7OMF - chains A and D of the 4 polymer chains in the assembly; structure by X-ray diffraction, 3.00 A resolution.

== Chain A ==
Name: Splicing factor 3B subunit 3
Source organism: Homo sapiens
UniProtKB: Q15393 (SF3B3_HUMAN); aligned in 2 segments with insertions or deletions, so no single offset holds: 1-760 ~ UniProt 1-442; 768-1199 ~ UniProt 768-1217
Chain sequence (899 residues; row label = number of the first residue in the row; note: 318 numbers in that range are skipped by the numbering (no residue carries them; nothing is unmodelled there); numbers below 1 keep their minus sign (Gly-9 is residue -9)):
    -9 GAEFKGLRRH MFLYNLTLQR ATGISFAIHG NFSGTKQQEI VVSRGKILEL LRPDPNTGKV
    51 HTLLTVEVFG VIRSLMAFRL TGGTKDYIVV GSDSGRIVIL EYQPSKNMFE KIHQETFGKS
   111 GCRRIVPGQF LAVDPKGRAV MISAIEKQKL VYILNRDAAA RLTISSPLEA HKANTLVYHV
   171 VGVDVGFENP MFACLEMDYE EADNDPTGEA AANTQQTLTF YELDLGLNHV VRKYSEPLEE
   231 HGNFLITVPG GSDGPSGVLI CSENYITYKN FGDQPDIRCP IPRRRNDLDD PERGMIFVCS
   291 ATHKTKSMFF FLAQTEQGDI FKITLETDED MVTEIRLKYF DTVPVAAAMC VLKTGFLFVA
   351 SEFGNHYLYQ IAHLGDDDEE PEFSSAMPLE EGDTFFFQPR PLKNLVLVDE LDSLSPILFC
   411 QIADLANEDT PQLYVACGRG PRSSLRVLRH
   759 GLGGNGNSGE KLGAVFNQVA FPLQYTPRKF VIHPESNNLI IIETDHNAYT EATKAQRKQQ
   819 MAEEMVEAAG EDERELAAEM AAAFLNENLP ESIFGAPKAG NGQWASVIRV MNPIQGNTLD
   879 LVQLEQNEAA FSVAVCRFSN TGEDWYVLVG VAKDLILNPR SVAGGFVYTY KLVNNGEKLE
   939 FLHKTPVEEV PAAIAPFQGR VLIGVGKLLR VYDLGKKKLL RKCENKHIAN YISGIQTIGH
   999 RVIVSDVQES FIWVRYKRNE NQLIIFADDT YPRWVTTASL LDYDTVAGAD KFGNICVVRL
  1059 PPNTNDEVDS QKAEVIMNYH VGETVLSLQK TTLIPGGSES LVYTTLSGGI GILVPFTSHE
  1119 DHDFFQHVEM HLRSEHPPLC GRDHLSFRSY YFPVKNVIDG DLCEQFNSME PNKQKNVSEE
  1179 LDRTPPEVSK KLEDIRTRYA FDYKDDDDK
Not modelled in the structure: -9 to -3, 759-772, 1199-1207
Sequence notes: expression tag (-9 to 0, 1200-1207); linker (761-767)
Curated features (UniProtKB/Swiss-Prot):
  - region: Glu105 to Gln119 (Interaction with PHF5A, SF3B1 and SF3B5), Asn145 to Tyr168 (Interaction with PHF5A, SF3B1 and SF3B5), Asp193 to His231 (Interaction with SF3B1 and SF3B5), Arg786 to His804 (Interaction with SF3B1 and SF3B5), Thr1028 to Lys1049 (Interaction with SF3B1)
  - site: Gly284 (Interaction with SF3B5), Glu306 (Interaction with SF3B5), Glu352 (Interaction with SF3B5), Arg429 (Interaction with SF3B5), Asn916 (Interaction with SF3B5), Asn988 (Interaction with SF3B1), Lys1171 (Interaction with SF3B1)
  - modified residue: Ser156 (Phosphoserine)

== Chain D ==
Name: PHD finger-like domain-containing protein 5A
Source organism: Homo sapiens
UniProtKB: Q7RTV0 (PHF5A_HUMAN); residues 1-98 here = UniProt positions 1-98
Chain sequence (108 residues; each row starts with the number of its first residue; numbers below 1 keep their minus sign (Gly-9 is residue -9)):
    -9 GPLGSPGSRA MAKHHPDLIF CRKQAGVAIG RLCEKCDGKC VICDSYVRPC TLVRICDECN
    51 YGSYQGRCVI CGGPGVSDAY YCKECTIQEK DRDGCPKIVN LGSSKTDL
Not modelled in the structure: -9 to 5
Sequence notes: expression tag (-9 to 0)
Covalently attached groups: compound T2W linked to Cys26
Metal / ion sites: Zn2+ site 1: Cys11, Cys46, Cys49, Cys85; Zn2+ site 2: Cys23, Cys58, Cys61 (together with thiocyanate ion); Zn2+ site 3: Cys30, Cys33, Cys72, Cys75
Small-molecule neighbours: T2W ([(Z,2S)-5-[[4-[(2E,4E)-3-methyl-5-[(2S,4R)-4,6,6-trimethyl-4-oxidanyl-oxan-2-yl]penta-2,4-dienyl]cyclohexyl]amino]-5-oxidanylidene-pent-3-en-2-yl] N-methylcarbamate): Lys25, Gly28, Lys29, Tyr36, Ile60
What the authors report for this chain:
  - binding site for T2W: Cys26
  - mutagenesis - C26H: decreased binding to T2W
  - mutagenesis - C26H: unchanged growth in response to PB
  - mutagenesis - K29A, K29R: increased growth in response to SSA/SD6
  - mutagenesis - Y36A: increased growth in response to SSA and SD6

== Interface between chain A and chain D ==
Pairs across the interface - 19 pairs, chain A then chain D:
  Gly85(A) with Arg82(D)
  Arg86(A) with Arg82(D)
  Glu105(A) with Arg44(D), salt bridge
  Thr106(A) with Arg82(D)
  Phe107(A) with Gln14(D), hydrogen bond (backbone-side chain)
  Gly108(A) with Arg82(D), hydrogen bond (backbone-side chain)
  Lys109(A) with Glu79(D), hydrogen bond (side chain-backbone); Arg82(D); Asp83(D), salt bridge
  Ser110(A) with Glu79(D), hydrogen bond
  Ile154(A) with Val17(D)
  Ser155(A) with Val17(D)
  Ser156(A) with Gly16(D); Val17(D), hydrogen bond (side chain-backbone); Asp47(D), hydrogen bond
  Pro157(A) with Gln14(D); Ala15(D); Gly16(D)
  Glu159(A) with Gln14(D)
Interface residues without a listed pair, chain A (16 interface residues in all): Arg113, Leu140, Gly1139
Interface residues without a listed pair, chain D (11 interface residues in all): Gln78, Asp81

== Overview ==
16 residues of chain A face 11 of chain D across their interface, with 6 hydrogen bonds and 2 salt bridges.
Polar contacts include Glu105(A)-Arg44(D), Lys109(A)-Asp83(D) and Phe107(A)-Gln14(D). From the paper: a
binding site for T2W at Cys26(D); K29A and K29R of chain D increase growth in response to SSA/SD6; 4
substitutions were tested in all.
Chain A is Splicing factor 3B subunit 3 and chain D is PHD finger-like domain-containing protein 5A, both from
Homo sapiens; the structure, Structure of a minimal SF3B core in complex with sudemycin D6 (form I), was
determined by X-ray diffraction, deposited together with 7B0I, 7B91, 7B92, 7B9C, 7ONB and 7OPI.
